5B7U - chains A and B; structure by X-ray diffraction, 1.90 A resolution.

# Chain A (and B)
Name: Cysteine desulfurase
Source organism: Thermococcus onnurineus (strain NA1)
Notes: EC 2.8.1.7; chain B of this document is another copy of the same molecule, construct and numbering; everything in this record applies to it too
UniProtKB: B6YT87 (B6YT87_THEON); numbering as in UniProt (aligned over 1-399)
Amino-acid sequence (419 residues; numbered -19 to 399; the number before each row is that of its first residue; numbers below 1 keep their minus sign (Met-19 is residue -19)):
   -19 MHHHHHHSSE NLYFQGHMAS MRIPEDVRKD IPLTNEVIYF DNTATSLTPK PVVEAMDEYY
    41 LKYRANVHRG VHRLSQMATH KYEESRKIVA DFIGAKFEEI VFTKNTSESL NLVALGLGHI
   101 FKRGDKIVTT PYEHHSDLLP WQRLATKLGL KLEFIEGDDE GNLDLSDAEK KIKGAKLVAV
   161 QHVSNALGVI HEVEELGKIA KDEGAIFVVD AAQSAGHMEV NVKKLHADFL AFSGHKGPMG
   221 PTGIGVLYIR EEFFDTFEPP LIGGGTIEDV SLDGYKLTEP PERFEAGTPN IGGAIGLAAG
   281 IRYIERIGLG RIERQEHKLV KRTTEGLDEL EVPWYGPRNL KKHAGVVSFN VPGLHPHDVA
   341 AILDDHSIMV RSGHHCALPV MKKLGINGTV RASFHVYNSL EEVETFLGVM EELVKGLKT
Disordered / not traced: -19 to -5, 398-399 (chain B: -19 to -3, 398-399)
Construct notes: expression tag (-19 to 0)
Modified positions: Lys216 ((2S)-2-amino-6-[[3-hydroxy-2-methyl-5-(phosphonooxymethyl)pyridin-4-yl]methylideneamino]hexanoic acid; LLP); Cys356 (S-mercaptocysteine; CSS)
Ligand contacts: cysteine (CYS): Met36, Tyr40, Pro221, Thr222, Gly223, Asn270, Gly272, Gly273
Reported in the primary citation:
  - post-translational modification sites: Cys356
  - conformationally variable residues (order/disorder transition): Cys356
  - conformationally variable residues (side-chain flip): Cys356 (proposed by the authors, not directly observed)
  - contacts within the chain: His115-Cys356 (hydrogen bond), His355-Cys356 (hydrophobic contact)
  - self-association interface (contacts with another copy of this molecule); pairs are residue here / residue on that copy: Gly245-Cys356 (hydrogen bond), Ile247-Cys356 (hydrophobic contact)
  - catalytic residues: Cys356

# How chain A and chain B interact
Residue-residue contacts (185):
  Leu13(A) - Leu41(B)
  Leu13(A) - Lys42(B)
  Leu13(A) - Arg44(B)
  Tyr19(A) - Leu54(B)  hydrophobic
  Asp21(A) - His52(B)  salt bridge
  Ala24(A) - Asn46(B)  hydrogen bond (backbone-side chain)
  Thr25(A) - Arg44(B)  hydrogen bond
  Thr25(A) - Ala45(B)
  Thr25(A) - Asn46(B)
  Ser26(A) - Arg44(B)  hydrogen bond (backbone-side chain)
  Thr28(A) - Tyr40(B)
  Thr28(A) - Leu41(B)
  Thr28(A) - Arg44(B)  hydrogen bond
  Lys30(A) - Leu41(B)
  Val33(A) - Asp37(B)
  Val33(A) - Tyr40(B)  hydrophobic
  Asp37(A) - Val33(B)
  Asp37(A) - Asp37(B)
  Tyr39(A) - Thr222(B)
  Tyr40(A) - Thr28(B)
  Tyr40(A) - Val33(B)  hydrophobic
  Tyr40(A) - Pro221(B)
  Tyr40(A) - Thr222(B)  hydrogen bond (side chain-backbone)
  Leu41(A) - Leu13(B)
  Leu41(A) - Thr28(B)
  Leu41(A) - Lys30(B)
  Lys42(A) - Leu13(B)
  Arg44(A) - Leu13(B)
  Arg44(A) - Thr25(B)  hydrogen bond
  Arg44(A) - Ser26(B)  hydrogen bond (side chain-backbone)
  Arg44(A) - Leu27(B)
  Arg44(A) - Thr28(B)  hydrogen bond
  Arg44(A) - His215(B)  hydrogen bond (side chain-backbone)
  Arg44(A) - Gly220(B)  hydrogen bond (side chain-backbone)
  Arg44(A) - Thr222(B)
  Ala45(A) - Thr25(B)
  Asn46(A) - Ala24(B)  hydrogen bond (side chain-backbone)
  Asn46(A) - Thr25(B)
  Asn46(A) - His215(B)
  Asn46(A) - Arg351(B)
  Val47(A) - Arg351(B)  hydrogen bond (backbone-side chain)
  Gly50(A) - Arg351(B)
  Val51(A) - His337(B)
  Val51(A) - Ala340(B)  hydrophobic
  Val51(A) - Ala341(B)
  Val51(A) - Ser352(B)
  His52(A) - Asp21(B)  salt bridge
  His52(A) - Asp344(B)
  His52(A) - Met349(B)
  His52(A) - Val350(B)
  His52(A) - Arg351(B)
  Arg53(A) - Glu16(B)
  Arg53(A) - Val17(B)
  Arg53(A) - Asp344(B)  hydrogen bond (backbone-side chain)
  Arg53(A) - Ser347(B)  hydrogen bond
  Leu54(A) - Tyr19(B)  hydrophobic
  Ser55(A) - Arg351(B)
  Lys84(A) - Glu88(B)  salt bridge
  Lys84(A) - Leu241(B)
  Asn85(A) - Ala266(B)  hydrogen bond (side chain-backbone)
  Asn85(A) - Gly267(B)
  Asn85(A) - Thr268(B)  hydrogen bond (side chain-backbone)
  Ser87(A) - Ala266(B)
  Ser87(A) - Gly267(B)
  Glu88(A) - Lys84(B)  salt bridge
  Asn91(A) - Pro240(B)
  Asn91(A) - Leu241(B)
  Asn91(A) - Ile242(B)  hydrogen bond (side chain-backbone)
  Leu95(A) - Pro240(B)
  His114(A) - Gly244(B)
  His115(A) - Gly243(B)
  His115(A) - Gly244(B)
  His115(A) - Ile247(B)
  His115(A) - Val250(B)
  Ser116(A) - Gly243(B)
  Ser116(A) - Gly244(B)  hydrogen bond (side chain-backbone)
  Leu118(A) - Val250(B)  hydrophobic
  Leu119(A) - Ile242(B)  hydrophobic
  Leu119(A) - Gly243(B)
  Leu119(A) - Ile247(B)  hydrophobic
  Leu119(A) - Tyr255(B)  hydrophobic
  Pro120(A) - Ile242(B)
  Gln122(A) - Ser251(B)  hydrogen bond (side chain-backbone)
  Gln122(A) - Leu252(B)  hydrogen bond (side chain-backbone)
  Gln122(A) - Gly254(B)
  Gln122(A) - Tyr255(B)
  Arg123(A) - Pro239(B)  hydrogen bond (side chain-backbone)
  Arg123(A) - Pro240(B)  hydrogen bond (side chain-backbone)
  Arg123(A) - Ile242(B)
  Arg123(A) - Tyr255(B)
  Lys127(A) - Glu238(B)  salt bridge
  Phe134(A) - Leu252(B)
  His215(A) - Arg44(B)  hydrogen bond (backbone-side chain)
  His215(A) - Thr268(B)  hydrogen bond
  Lys216(A) - Gly267(B)
  Lys216(A) - Thr268(B)
  Gly220(A) - Arg44(B)  hydrogen bond (backbone-side chain)
  Pro221(A) - Tyr40(B)
  Thr222(A) - Tyr39(B)
  Thr222(A) - Tyr40(B)  hydrogen bond (backbone-side chain)
  Thr222(A) - Arg44(B)
  Thr222(A) - Pro269(B)
  Thr222(A) - Asn270(B)  hydrogen bond
  Thr222(A) - Ile271(B)  hydrogen bond (side chain-backbone)
  Thr222(A) - Gly272(B)  hydrogen bond (side chain-backbone)
  Gly223(A) - Asn270(B)
  Glu238(A) - Lys127(B)  salt bridge
  Pro239(A) - Arg123(B)  hydrogen bond (backbone-side chain)
  Pro240(A) - Asn91(B)
  Pro240(A) - Leu95(B)
  Pro240(A) - Arg123(B)  hydrogen bond (backbone-side chain)
  Leu241(A) - Lys84(B)
  Leu241(A) - Asn91(B)
  Ile242(A) - Asn91(B)  hydrogen bond (backbone-side chain)
  Ile242(A) - Leu119(B)  hydrophobic
  Ile242(A) - Pro120(B)
  Ile242(A) - Arg123(B)
  Gly243(A) - His115(B)
  Gly243(A) - Ser116(B)
  Gly243(A) - Leu119(B)
  Gly244(A) - His114(B)
  Gly244(A) - His115(B)
  Gly244(A) - Ser116(B)  hydrogen bond (backbone-side chain)
  Gly244(A) - Cys356(B)
  Gly245(A) - Cys356(B)
  Ile247(A) - His115(B)
  Ile247(A) - Leu119(B)  hydrophobic
  Asp249(A) - Leu358(B)
  Asp249(A) - Lys362(B)  salt bridge
  Val250(A) - His115(B)
  Val250(A) - Leu118(B)  hydrophobic
  Val250(A) - Leu119(B)  hydrophobic
  Val250(A) - Leu358(B)
  Val250(A) - Lys362(B)  hydrogen bond (backbone-side chain)
  Ser251(A) - Gln122(B)  hydrogen bond (backbone-side chain)
  Ser251(A) - Pro359(B)
  Leu252(A) - Pro111(B)
  Leu252(A) - Gln122(B)  hydrogen bond (backbone-side chain)
  Leu252(A) - Phe134(B)
  Leu252(A) - Pro359(B)  hydrophobic
  Asp253(A) - Gln122(B)
  Gly254(A) - Gln122(B)  hydrogen bond (backbone-side chain)
  Tyr255(A) - Leu119(B)  hydrophobic
  Tyr255(A) - Gln122(B)
  Tyr255(A) - Arg123(B)
  Ala266(A) - Asn85(B)  hydrogen bond (backbone-side chain)
  Ala266(A) - Ser87(B)
  Gly267(A) - Asn85(B)
  Gly267(A) - Ser87(B)
  Gly267(A) - Lys216(B)
  Thr268(A) - Asn85(B)  hydrogen bond (backbone-side chain)
  Thr268(A) - His215(B)  hydrogen bond
  Thr268(A) - Lys216(B)
  Pro269(A) - Thr222(B)
  Asn270(A) - Thr222(B)  hydrogen bond
  Asn270(A) - Gly223(B)
  Asn270(A) - Asn270(B)
  Ile271(A) - Thr222(B)  hydrogen bond (backbone-side chain)
  Gly272(A) - Thr222(B)  hydrogen bond (backbone-side chain)
  Ala340(A) - Val51(B)
  Ala341(A) - Val51(B)
  Asp344(A) - His52(B)
  Asp344(A) - Arg53(B)  salt bridge
  Ser347(A) - Arg53(B)  hydrogen bond
  Met349(A) - His52(B)
  Met349(A) - Arg53(B)
  Met349(A) - Leu54(B)  hydrophobic
  Val350(A) - His52(B)
  Arg351(A) - Asn46(B)
  Arg351(A) - Val47(B)  hydrogen bond (side chain-backbone)
  Arg351(A) - Gly50(B)
  Arg351(A) - His52(B)
  Arg351(A) - Ser55(B)  hydrogen bond
  Ser352(A) - Val51(B)
  Cys356(A) - Gly244(B)
  Cys356(A) - Gly245(B)
  Cys356(A) - Ile247(B)
  Leu358(A) - Ile247(B)  hydrophobic
  Leu358(A) - Asp249(B)
  Leu358(A) - Val250(B)
  Pro359(A) - Val250(B)  hydrophobic
  Pro359(A) - Leu252(B)  hydrophobic
  Lys362(A) - Asp249(B)  salt bridge
  Lys362(A) - Val250(B)  hydrogen bond (side chain-backbone)
  Lys362(A) - Ser251(B)
Also at the interface, not in a pair above, chain A (93 interface residues in all): Pro12, Val17, Leu27, Met36, Tyr43, His48, Phe82, Thr83, Pro111, Thr246, Gly273, His337
Also at the interface, not in a pair above, chain B (93 interface residues in all): Pro12, Met36, Tyr43, Thr83, Thr246, Asp253, Leu257, Gly273

# In short
The chain A/chain B interface involves 93 residues from each chain; the contacts include 47 hydrogen bonds and
9 salt bridges. Among the polar pairs are Asp21(A)-His52(B), Lys84(A)-Glu88(B) and Lys127(A)-Glu238(B). Chain
A binds cysteine. From the paper: the catalytic residue Cys356(A); a modification site at Cys356(A).
Both chains are Cysteine desulfurase (Thermococcus onnurineus (strain NA1)). Entry 5B7U (Apo Structure of
Cysteine Desulfurase from Thermococcus onnurineus NA1 at 1.89A) was determined by X-ray diffraction together
with 5B7S, 5B87 and 5B89 from the same study.
